Entry 2HPT (X-ray diffraction, 2.30 A resolution); this record covers chain A.

[Chain A]
Protein: Aminopeptidase N
Source organism: Escherichia coli K12
Notes: EC 3.4.11.2
UniProtKB: P04825 (AMPN_ECOLI); residues 2-870 here correspond to UniProt positions 1-869 (UniProt number = residue number - 1)
Amino-acid sequence (891 residues; each row starts with the number of its first residue; numbers below 1 keep their minus sign (Met-20 is residue -20)):
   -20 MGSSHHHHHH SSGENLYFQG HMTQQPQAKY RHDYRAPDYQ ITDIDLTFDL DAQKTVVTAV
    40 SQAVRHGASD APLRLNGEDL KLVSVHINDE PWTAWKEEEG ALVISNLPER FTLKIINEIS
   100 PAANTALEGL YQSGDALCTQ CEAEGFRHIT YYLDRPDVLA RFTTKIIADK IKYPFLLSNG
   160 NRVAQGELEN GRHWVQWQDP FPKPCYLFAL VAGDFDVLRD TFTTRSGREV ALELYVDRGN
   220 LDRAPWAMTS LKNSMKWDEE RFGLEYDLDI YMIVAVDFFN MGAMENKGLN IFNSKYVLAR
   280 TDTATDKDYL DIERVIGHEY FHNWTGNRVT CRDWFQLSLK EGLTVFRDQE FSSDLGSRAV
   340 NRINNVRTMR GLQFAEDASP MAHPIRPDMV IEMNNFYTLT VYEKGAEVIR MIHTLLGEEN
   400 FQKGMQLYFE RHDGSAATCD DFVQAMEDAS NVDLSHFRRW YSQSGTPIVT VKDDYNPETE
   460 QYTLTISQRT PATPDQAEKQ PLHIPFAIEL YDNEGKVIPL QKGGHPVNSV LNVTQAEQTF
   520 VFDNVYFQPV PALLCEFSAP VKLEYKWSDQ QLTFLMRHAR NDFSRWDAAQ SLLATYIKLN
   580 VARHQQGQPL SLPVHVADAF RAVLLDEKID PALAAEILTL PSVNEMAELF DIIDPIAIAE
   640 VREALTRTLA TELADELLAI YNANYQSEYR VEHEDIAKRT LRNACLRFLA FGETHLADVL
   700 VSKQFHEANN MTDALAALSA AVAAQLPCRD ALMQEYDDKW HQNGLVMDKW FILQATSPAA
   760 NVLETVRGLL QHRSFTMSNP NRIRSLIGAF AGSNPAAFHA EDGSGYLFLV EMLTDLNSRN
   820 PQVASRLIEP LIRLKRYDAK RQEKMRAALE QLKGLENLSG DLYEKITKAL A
Not modelled in the structure: -20 to 4
Differences from the reference sequence: cloning artifact (-20 to 0); initiating methionine (1)
Ion coordination: Zn2+: His297, His301, Glu320 (together with bestatin)
Small-molecule neighbours: bestatin (BES; 2-(3-amino-2-hydroxy-4-phenyl-butyrylamino)-4-methyl-pentanoic acid): Gln119, Glu121, Ala122, Met260, Gly261, Ala262, Met263, Glu264, Arg293, Val294, His297, Glu298, His301, Lys319, Glu320, Asp327, Asn373, Tyr376, Tyr381
Reported in the primary citation:
  - Zn2+ coordination: His297, His301, Glu320
  - binding site for bestatin: Glu121, Met260, Gly261 to Asn265, Arg293, Val294, Glu298, Glu320, Val324, Asn373, Tyr376, Tyr381, Arg825
  - conformationally variable residues (side-chain flip): Glu107, Met260, Asn373, Tyr381, Gln821
  - catalytic residues: Glu264, Tyr381 (proposed by the authors, not directly observed)

[In short]
Ligands of chain A: bestatin. The Zn2+ site is built by His297, His301 and Glu320. From the paper: catalytic
residues Glu264 and Tyr381; a binding site for bestatin at Glu121, Met260 and Gly261 among others.
Chain A is Aminopeptidase N (Escherichia coli K12); the structure, Crystal Structure of E. coli PepN
(Aminopeptidase N)in complex with Bestatin, was determined by X-ray diffraction together with 2HPO from the
same study.
